6LYM - chain A; structure by X-ray diffraction, 2.46 A resolution.

Chain A:
Protein: Phosphoribosylformylglycinamidine synthase
Organism: Salmonella typhimurium (strain LT2 / SGSC1412 / ATCC 700720)
Notes: EC 6.3.5.3
UniProtKB: P74881 (PUR4_SALTY); numbering as in UniProt (aligned over 1-1295)
Amino-acid sequence (1303 residues; numbered -7 to 1295; the number before each row is that of its first residue; numbers below 1 keep their minus sign (Gly-7 is residue -7)):
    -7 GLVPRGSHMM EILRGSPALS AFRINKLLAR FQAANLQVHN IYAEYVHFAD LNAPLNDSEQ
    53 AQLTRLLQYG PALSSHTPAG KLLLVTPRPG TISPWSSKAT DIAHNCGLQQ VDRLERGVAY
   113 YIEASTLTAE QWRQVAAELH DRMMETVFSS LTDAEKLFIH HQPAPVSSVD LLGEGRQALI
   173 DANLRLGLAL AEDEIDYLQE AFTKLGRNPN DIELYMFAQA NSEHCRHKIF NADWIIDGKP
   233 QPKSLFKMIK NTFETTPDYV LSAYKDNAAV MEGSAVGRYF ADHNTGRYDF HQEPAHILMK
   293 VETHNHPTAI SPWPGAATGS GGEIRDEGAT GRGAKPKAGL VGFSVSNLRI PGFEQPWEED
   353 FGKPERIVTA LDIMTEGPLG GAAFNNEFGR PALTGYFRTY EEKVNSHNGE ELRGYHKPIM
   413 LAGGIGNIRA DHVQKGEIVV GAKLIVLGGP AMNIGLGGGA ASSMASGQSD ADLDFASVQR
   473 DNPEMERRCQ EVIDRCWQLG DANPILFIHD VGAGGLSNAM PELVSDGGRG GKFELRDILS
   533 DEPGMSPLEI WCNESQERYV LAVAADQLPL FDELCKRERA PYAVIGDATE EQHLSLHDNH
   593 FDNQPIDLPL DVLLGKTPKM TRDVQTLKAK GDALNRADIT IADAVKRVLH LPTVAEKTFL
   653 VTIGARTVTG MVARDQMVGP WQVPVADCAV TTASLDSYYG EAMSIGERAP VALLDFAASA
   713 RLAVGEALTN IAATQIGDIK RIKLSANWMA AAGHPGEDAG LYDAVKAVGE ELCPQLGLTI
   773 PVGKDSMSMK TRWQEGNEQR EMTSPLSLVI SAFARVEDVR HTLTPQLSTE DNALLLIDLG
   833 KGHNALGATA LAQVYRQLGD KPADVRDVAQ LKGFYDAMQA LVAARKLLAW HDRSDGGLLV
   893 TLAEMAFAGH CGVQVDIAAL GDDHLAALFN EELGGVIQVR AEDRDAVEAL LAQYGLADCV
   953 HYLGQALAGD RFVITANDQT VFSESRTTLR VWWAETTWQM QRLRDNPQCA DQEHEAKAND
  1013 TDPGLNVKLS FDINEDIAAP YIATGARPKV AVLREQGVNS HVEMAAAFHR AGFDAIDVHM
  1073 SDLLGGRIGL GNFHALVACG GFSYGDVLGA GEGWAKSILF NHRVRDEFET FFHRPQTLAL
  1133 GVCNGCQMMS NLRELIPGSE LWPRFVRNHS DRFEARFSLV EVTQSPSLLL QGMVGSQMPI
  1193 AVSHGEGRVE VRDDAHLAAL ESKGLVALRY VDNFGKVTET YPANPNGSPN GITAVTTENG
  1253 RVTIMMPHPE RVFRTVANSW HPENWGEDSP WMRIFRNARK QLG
Not modelled in the structure: -7 to -3, 449-465
Construct notes: expression tag (-7 to 0); engineered mutation Ala657 (Asp in P74881)
Modified residues: Cys1135 (2-amino-4-(amino-3-oxo-propylsulfanylcarbonyl)-butyric acid; CYG)
Swiss-Prot annotation at these positions:
  - active site: His1260, Glu1262
  - binding site (ATP): Gly307 to Asp318, Thr386 to Tyr388, Ala678, Ser886
  - binding site (Mg(2+)): Asp679, Glu718, Asn722, Asp884
  - mutagenesis: Phe209 (F209W: This mutant shows a perturbation of the local environment, however has a secondary structure content and a FGAM synthase activity very similar to the wild-type protein), Thr683 (T683W: This mutant shows a disturbance in the secondary structure of the protein and causes a 30% loss in FGAM synthase activity), Leu1181 (L1181F: This mutant has a lower overall folding of the secondary structure and shows a 60% loss in FGAM synthase activity ...), Arg1263 (R1263A: This mutant is structurally identical to the wild-type protein)

Overview:
UniProt lists active-site residues His1260 and Glu1262, 17 ATP-binding residues, 4 Mg2+-binding residues and 4
mutagenesis sites.
Chain A is Phosphoribosylformylglycinamidine synthase (Salmonella typhimurium (strain LT2 / SGSC1412 / ATCC
700720)); the structure, Crystal structure of D657A mutant of formylglycinamidine synthetase, was determined
by X-ray diffraction (same publication as 7DW7, 6LYK, 6LYL and 6LYO).
